Entry 6UVW (X-ray diffraction, 2.55 A resolution); this record covers chains A and B of the 3 polymer chains in the assembly.

# Chain A
Protein: I-OnuI-e-Therm
Organism: synthetic construct
Amino-acid sequence (302 residues; numbered 2 to 303; the number before each row is that of its first residue):
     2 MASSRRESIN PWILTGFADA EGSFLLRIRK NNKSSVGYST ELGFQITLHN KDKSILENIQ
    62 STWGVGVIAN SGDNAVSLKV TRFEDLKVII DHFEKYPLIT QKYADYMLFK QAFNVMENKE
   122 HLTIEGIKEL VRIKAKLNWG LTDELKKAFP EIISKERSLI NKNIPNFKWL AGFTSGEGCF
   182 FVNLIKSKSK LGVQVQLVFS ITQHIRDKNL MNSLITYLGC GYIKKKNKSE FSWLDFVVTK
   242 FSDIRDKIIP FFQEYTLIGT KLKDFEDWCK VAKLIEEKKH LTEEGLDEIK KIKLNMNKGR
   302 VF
Unresolved in the structure: 2-8
Bound ions: Ca2+ site 1: Ala21, Glu178 (shared with DC14(B) of chain B; 1 residue of chain C); Ca2+ site 2: Glu22, Gly177 (shared with DA15(B) of chain B; 1 residue of chain C); Ca2+ site 3: Glu22, Glu178 (shared with DC14(B), DA15(B) of chain B; 2 residues of chain C)
What the authors report for this chain:
  - catalytic residues: Glu178 (citing earlier work)
  - contacts within the chain: Thr203-Asp236
  - binding site for the 27-nt DNA strand (chain B): Thr203, Asp236

# Chain B
Molecule: 27-nt DNA strand
Sequence (27 nucleotides; each row starts with the number of its first residue; numbers below 1 keep their minus sign (DG-1 is residue -1)):
    -1 GGGTTTCCAC TTATTCAACC TTTTAGG
Bound ions: Ca2+ site 1: DC14 (shared with Ala21(A), Glu178(A) of chain A; 1 residue of chain C); Ca2+ site 2: DC14, DA15 (shared with Glu22(A), Glu178(A) of chain A; 2 residues of chain C); Ca2+ site 3: DA15 (shared with Glu22(A), Gly177(A) of chain A; 1 residue of chain C)

# Chain A / chain B interface
Residue-residue contacts (56):
  Glu22(A) with DA15(B), phosphate contact
  Arg28(A) with DC5(B), base contact
  Arg30(A) with DT4(B), base contact
  Lys34(A) with DG1(B), sugar contact; DT2(B), base contact
  Ser35(A) with DT2(B), phosphate contact
  Ser36(A) with DG1(B), hydrogen bond to the phosphate; DT2(B), hydrogen bond to the phosphate
  Ser40(A) with DT3(B), base contact
  Thr41(A) with DT4(B), base contact
  Glu42(A) with DT4(B), base contact; DC5(B), hydrogen bond to the base
  Val68(A) with DC5(B), phosphate contact; DC6(B), phosphate contact
  Asn71(A) with DC8(B), base contact
  Ser72(A) with DC8(B), base contact; DT9(B), hydrogen bond to the base
  Lys80(A) with DC8(B), base contact
  Thr82(A) with DC5(B), hydrogen bond to the phosphate
  Arg83(A) with DT4(B), hydrogen bond to the phosphate; DC5(B), salt bridge to the phosphate
  Phe84(A) with DT4(B), hydrogen bond to the phosphate
  His122(A) with DT3(B), salt bridge to the phosphate
  Leu123(A) with DT2(B), phosphate contact
  Trp140(A) with DA11(B), sugar contact
  Gly177(A) with DA15(B), phosphate contact
  Glu178(A) with DC14(B), phosphate contact; DA15(B), phosphate contact
  Gly179(A) with DA15(B), sugar contact; DA16(B), phosphate contact
  Cys180(A) with DA15(B), sugar contact; DA16(B), hydrogen bond to the phosphate
  Phe182(A) with DC17(B), phosphate contact; DC18(B), base contact
  Asn184(A) with DC18(B), base contact; DT19(B), base contact
  Leu185(A) with DT19(B), phosphate contact
  Ile186(A) with DT20(B), base contact
  Lys187(A) with DT20(B), base contact
  Thr203(A) with DC14(B), sugar contact; DA15(B), hydrogen bond to the base
  Gln204(A) with DC14(B), phosphate contact
  His205(A) with DT13(B), salt bridge to the phosphate; DC14(B), hydrogen bond to the phosphate
  Lys227(A) with DA16(B), base contact
  Lys229(A) with DT13(B), hydrogen bond to the base
  Phe232(A) with DT12(B), phosphate contact; DT13(B), phosphate contact
  Trp234(A) with DC14(B), base contact; DA15(B), base contact
  Lys262(A) with DA15(B), phosphate contact; DA16(B), salt bridge to the phosphate
  Asn298(A) with DA16(B), phosphate contact; DC17(B), phosphate contact
  Lys299(A) with DA16(B), phosphate contact; DC17(B), hydrogen bond to the phosphate
Interface residues without a listed pair, chain A (47 interface residues in all): Asn32, Ala70, Gly73, Glu85, Lys120, Phe181, Lys294, Met297, Gly300
Interface residues without a listed pair, chain B (20 interface residues in all): DA7, DT21

# In short
47 residues of chain A face 20 of chain B across their interface; the contacts include 12 hydrogen bonds and 4
salt bridges. Polar pairs include Glu42(A)-DC5(B), Ser72(A)-DT9(B) and Thr203(A)-DA15(B). The paper reports
the catalytic residue Glu178(A); a binding site for the 27-nt DNA strand (chain B) at Thr203(A) and Asp236(A).
Here chain A is I-OnuI-e-Therm (synthetic construct) and chain B is a 27-nt DNA strand. Entry 6UVW (Engineered
variant of I-OnuI meganuclease with improved thermostability) was determined by X-ray diffraction, deposited
together with 6UW0, 6UWG, 6UWH, 6UWJ and 6UWK.
